6V18 - chains A and E of the 5 polymer chains in the assembly; structure by X-ray diffraction, 2.35 A resolution.

Chain A:
Protein: HLA class II histocompatibility antigen, DR alpha chain
Source organism: Homo sapiens
UniProt: P01903 (DRA_HUMAN); residues 1-181 here correspond to UniProt positions 26-206 (UniProt number = residue number + 25)
Amino-acid sequence (189 residues; row label = number of the first residue in the row):
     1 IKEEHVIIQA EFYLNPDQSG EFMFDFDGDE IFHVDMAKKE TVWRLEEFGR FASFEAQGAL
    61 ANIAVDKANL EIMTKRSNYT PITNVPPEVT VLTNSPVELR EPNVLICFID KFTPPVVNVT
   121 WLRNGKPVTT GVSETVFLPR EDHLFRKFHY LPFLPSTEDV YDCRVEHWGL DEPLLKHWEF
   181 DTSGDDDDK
Disordered / not traced: 1, 181-189
Construct notes: expression tag (182-189)
Curated features (UniProtKB/Swiss-Prot):
  - region: Glu-179 to Asp-181 (Connecting peptide)
  - site: Gln-9 (Self- and pathogen-derived peptide antigen), Gly-49 (Self-peptide antigen), Phe-51 (Self- and pathogen-derived peptide antigen), Ala-52 (Self-peptide antigen), Ser-53 (Self- and pathogen-derived peptide antigen), Glu-55 (Pathogen-derived peptide antigen), Asn-62 (Self- and pathogen-derived peptide antigen), Asn-69 (Pathogen-derived peptide antigen), Arg-76 (Self- and pathogen-derived peptide antigen)
  - glycosylation (N-linked (GlcNAc...) asparagine): Asn-78, Asn-118
Disulfide bonds: Cys-107/Cys-163
Glycans and other covalent adducts: N-acetylglucosamine (NAG) linked to Asn-118

Chain E:
Protein: M141 TCR beta chain
Source organism: Mus musculus
Amino-acid sequence (242 residues; numbered 3 to 257; 13 numbers in that range are skipped by the numbering (no residue carries them; nothing is unmodelled there); the number before each row is that of its first residue):
     3 AVFQTPNYHV TQVGNEVSFN CKQTLGHDT
    39 MYWYKQDSKK LLKIMFSYNN KQL
    66 IVNETVP
    74 RRFSPQSS
    83 DKAHLNLRIK SVEPEDSAVY LCASSLDWGG QNTLYFGAGT RLSVLEDLNK VFPPEVAVFE
   143 PSEAEISHTQ KATLVCLATG FFPDHVELSW WVNGKEVHSG VCTDPQPLKE QPALNDSRYA
   203 LSSRLRVSAT FWQNPRNHFR CQVQFYGLSE NDEWTQDRAK PVTQIVSAEA WGRAD
Disulfide bonds: Cys-23/Cys-104, Cys-158/Cys-223

Interface between chain A and chain E:
Residue-residue contacts - 7 pairs, chain A then chain E:
  Gly-58(A) / Trp-110(E)
  Ala-61(A) / Gln-60(E)
  Ala-61(A) / Trp-110(E)
  Asn-62(A) / Trp-110(E)  hydrogen bond
  Ala-64(A) / Gln-60(E)
  Val-65(A) / Asn-57(E)
  Ala-68(A) / Asn-58(E)
Other interface residues (no listed pair), chain A (7 interface residues in all): Leu-60
Other interface residues (no listed pair), chain E (5 interface residues in all): Ile-66

Summary:
The interface between chain A and chain E involves 7 residues on one side and 5 on the other; the contacts
include 1 hydrogen bond. Its one hydrogen-bonded contact is Asn-62(A)/Trp-110(E). Covalently linked
N-acetylglucosamine: at Asn-118(A).
Here chain A is HLA class II histocompatibility antigen, DR alpha chain (Homo sapiens) and chain E is M141 TCR
beta chain (Mus musculus). Entry 6V18 (immune receptor complex) was determined by X-ray diffraction together
with 6V0Y, 6V13, 6V15, 6V19 and 6V1A from the same study.
